Entry 6FHS (electron microscopy, 3.75 A resolution); this record covers chains F and G of the 10 polymer chains in the assembly.

[Chain F]
Name: RuvB-like helicase
Source organism: Chaetomium thermophilum var. thermophilum DSM 1495
Notes: EC 3.6.4.12
UniProt: G0RYC2 (G0RYC2_CHATD); residues 1-488 here = UniProt positions 1-488
Chain sequence (488 residues; row label = number of the first residue in the row):
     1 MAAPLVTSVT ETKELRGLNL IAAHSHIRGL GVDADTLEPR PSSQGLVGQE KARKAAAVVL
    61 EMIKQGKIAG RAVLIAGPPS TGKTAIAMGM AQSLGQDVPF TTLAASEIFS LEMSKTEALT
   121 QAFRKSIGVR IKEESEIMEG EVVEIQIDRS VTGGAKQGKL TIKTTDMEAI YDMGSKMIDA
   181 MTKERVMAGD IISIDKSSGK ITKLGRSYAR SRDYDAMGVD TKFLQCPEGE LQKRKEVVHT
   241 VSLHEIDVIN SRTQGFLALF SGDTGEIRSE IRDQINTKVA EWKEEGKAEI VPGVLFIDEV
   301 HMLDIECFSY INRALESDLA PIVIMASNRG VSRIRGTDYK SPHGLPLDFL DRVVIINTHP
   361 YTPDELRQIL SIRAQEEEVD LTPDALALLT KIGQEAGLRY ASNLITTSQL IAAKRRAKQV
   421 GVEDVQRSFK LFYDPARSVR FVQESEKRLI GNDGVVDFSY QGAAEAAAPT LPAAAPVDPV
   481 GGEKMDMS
Unresolved in the structure: 1-16, 151-155, 459-488
Ligand contacts: ADP (adenosine-5'-diphosphate): Ala-23, His-24, His-26, Ile-27, Gly-45, Leu-46, Val-47, Gly-48, Gln-49, Pro-78, Pro-79, Ser-80, Thr-81, Gly-82, Lys-83, Thr-84, Ala-85, Asn-328, Tyr-361, Ile-369, Leu-398, Arg-399

[Chain G]
Name: Ino80
Source organism: Chaetomium thermophilum var. thermophilum DSM 1495
Chain sequence (1107 residues; numbered 750 to 1856; the number before each row is that of its first residue):
   750 MTDSYATKAS NLKKTAILAS KEAKRWQLRT NKGTKDLQAR AKRVMRDMMG FWKRNEREER
   810 DLRKAAERLE LENARKEEAD REAARQRRKL NFLISQTELY SHFISKKIKT HEVERSTDHP
   870 DVATDEKDKI PEPTLNINVP EPTGPIAPKV TDFNSLDFDN EDESALQAAA MANAQNAIAE
   930 AQKKAREFNK DETKLDEDGE MNFQHPELTE FEVAQPKLLN CQLKEYQLKG LNWLVNLYEQ
   990 GINGILADEM GLGKTVQSIS VMAYLAERYD IWGPFLVVAP ASTLHNWQQE VSKFVPDFKV
  1050 LPYWGTAADR KVLRKFWDRK HTTYKKDSPF HVMITSYQLV VSDVAYFQKM KWQYMILDEA
  1110 QAIKSSQSSR WKCLLGFHCR NRLLLTGTPI QNNMQELWAL LHFIMPSLFD SHDEFSEWFS
  1170 KDIESHAQSN TKLNEDQLKR LHMILKPFML RRVKKHVQKE LGDKIEIDVF CELSYRQRAM
  1230 YQSLRNQISI MDLIEKATVG DNEDSATLMN LVMQFRKVCN HPDLFERADT SSPFFCGHFA
  1290 ETGSFLREGT NVALGYSTRS LVEYRLPRLI WCDGGRLDKP GPGNLVAGFR SKYLNHMMNI
  1350 WTPENIRSSL EGIENFTWLR FVDTSLQEAY RASHTDVFAR AVDLASKQNR LGHMQIVYDE
  1410 PEDKKWTPVH ALFQICEREN PKAVAEITTE GVLRDLMNIA RVKYRELGLC RLEKAARPRA
  1470 SAPPIEVVCD SRSAVIEREN IMFHPAMRKA LFGPTPSEIK EASFGPRPVT LYPPRALLPA
  1530 PDHDKQRFTN ITVPSMARFV TDSGKLAKLD ELLRELKEGG HRVLLYFQMT RMIDLMEEYL
  1590 TYRNYKYCRL DGSTKLEDRR DTVADFQTRP EIFIFLLSTR AGGLGINLTT ADTVIFYDSD
  1650 WNPTIDSQAM DRAHRLGQTK QVTVYRLITR GTIEERIRKR ALQKEEVQRV VITGTGSVDF
  1710 SGRRPPENRN RDIAMWLADD EQAEMIERRE KELIESGEYD KIMQQRRKGG KRKRGAANGD
  1770 TVPSLEDMYH EGEGHFDDNK GSGAATPVDA DSLGRGGKRK KAGGSKKAKT TKQRLAIADG
  1830 EIDDGEIDID YKDDDDKGTD YKDDDDK
Unresolved in the structure: 750-1277, 1545-1856

[Chain F / chain G interface]
Residue-residue contacts - 63 pairs, chain F then chain G:
  Gln-96(F) with Ile-1362(G)
  Ile-131(F) with Phe-1370(G), hydrophobic; Phe-1422(G), hydrophobic
  Glu-133(F) with Arg-1369(G); Phe-1370(G); Val-1418(G)
  Glu-139(F) with Arg-1356(G)
  Ser-150(F) with Arg-1516(G)
  Glu-184(F) with Gln-1376(G), hydrogen bond
  Asp-195(F) with Arg-1369(G), salt bridge
  Ser-197(F) with Arg-1369(G); His-1419(G)
  Lys-200(F) with Ser-1374(G); Glu-1377(G)
  Ile-201(F) with Gln-1376(G)
  Thr-202(F) with Ser-1374(G); Leu-1375(G); Gln-1376(G)
  Lys-203(F) with Gln-1376(G)
  Leu-204(F) with Pro-1352(G), hydrophobic; Arg-1356(G)
  Val-219(F) with His-1345(G)
  Asp-220(F) with His-1345(G), salt bridge
  Lys-222(F) with Glu-1353(G); Asn-1354(G)
  Leu-224(F) with Glu-1353(G)
  Val-237(F) with Glu-1360(G)
  Val-238(F) with Gly-1361(G)
  His-239(F) with Leu-1359(G); Thr-1366(G), hydrogen bond (side chain-backbone); Phe-1370(G)
  Thr-240(F) with Gly-1361(G); Ile-1362(G); Thr-1366(G)
  Val-241(F) with Thr-1366(G); Trp-1367(G), hydrophobic; Phe-1422(G), hydrophobic
  Glu-245(F) with Trp-1367(G), hydrogen bond
  Ile-249(F) with Trp-1367(G), hydrophobic; Val-1371(G), hydrophobic
  Asn-250(F) with Phe-1422(G), hydrogen bond (side chain-backbone); Gln-1423(G); Ile-1424(G), hydrogen bond (side chain-backbone); Cys-1425(G)
  Thr-253(F) with Leu-1393(G)
  Gln-254(F) with Leu-1393(G); Lys-1396(G)
  Phe-256(F) with Trp-1350(G), hydrophobic; Trp-1367(G), hydrophobic; Thr-1373(G); Ala-1378(G), hydrophobic
  Leu-257(F) with Trp-1350(G), hydrophobic; Ala-1381(G); Arg-1389(G)
  Phe-260(F) with Trp-1350(G), hydrophobic; Phe-1365(G), hydrophobic; Trp-1367(G), hydrophobic
  Lys-278(F) with Ile-1424(G); Glu-1428(G), salt bridge
  Trp-282(F) with Leu-1421(G), hydrophobic; Phe-1422(G), hydrophobic; Ile-1424(G), hydrophobic
  Glu-285(F) with Lys-1413(G)
Other interface residues (no listed pair), chain F (41 interface residues in all): Ser-135, Lys-156, Ser-198, Lys-235, Ile-246, Leu-259, Gln-274, Ile-275
Other interface residues (no listed pair), chain G (43 interface residues in all): Met-1346, Ile-1349, Asn-1364, Tyr-1379, Arg-1380, Lys-1414, Glu-1426

[In short]
Chain F and chain G form an interface of 41 and 43 residues respectively, with 5 hydrogen bonds and 3 salt
bridges. Polar contacts include Asp-195(F)/Arg-1369(G), Asp-220(F)/His-1345(G) and Lys-278(F)/Glu-1428(G).
Chain F binds ADP.
Chain F is RuvB-like helicase and chain G is Ino80, both from Chaetomium thermophilum var. thermophilum DSM
1495; the structure, CryoEM Structure of INO80core, was determined by electron microscopy (same publication as
6FML).
